PDB entry 5D5T | X-ray diffraction, 2.40 A resolution | chains A and B

[Chain A (and B)]
Name: Uncharacterized protein MJ0489
Organism: Methanocaldococcus jannaschii
Notes: fragment: Rossmann-like domain, residues 2-268; chain B of this document is another copy of the same molecule, construct and numbering; everything in this record applies to it too
UniProt: Q57913 (Y489_METJA); numbering as in UniProt (aligned over 2-268)
Chain sequence (268 residues; numbered 1 to 268; the number before each row is that of its first residue):
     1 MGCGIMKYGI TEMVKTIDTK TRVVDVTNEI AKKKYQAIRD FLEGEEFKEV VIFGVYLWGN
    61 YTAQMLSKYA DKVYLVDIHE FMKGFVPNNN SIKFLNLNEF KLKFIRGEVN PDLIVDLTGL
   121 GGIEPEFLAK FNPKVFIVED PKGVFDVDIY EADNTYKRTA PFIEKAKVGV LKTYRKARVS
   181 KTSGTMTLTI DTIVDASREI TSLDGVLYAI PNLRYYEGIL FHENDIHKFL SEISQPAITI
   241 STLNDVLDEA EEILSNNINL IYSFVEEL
Not modelled in the structure: 1-12, 80-91
Modified / non-standard residues: Mse1, Mse6, Mse82 (selenomethionine); Mse13, Mse65, Mse186 (selenomethionine; parent Met)
Construct notes: initiating methionine (1)

[Chain A / chain B interface]
Contacting residue pairs (76):
  Mse13(A) - Gly121(B)
  Mse13(A) - Ala152(B)  hydrophobic
  Thr16(A) - Tyr215(B)
  Leu120(A) - Val14(B)  hydrophobic
  Gly121(A) - Mse13(B)
  Asp146(A) - Leu203(B)
  Asp146(A) - Asp204(B)
  Asp146(A) - Gly205(B)  hydrogen bond (side chain-backbone)
  Val147(A) - Asp204(B)
  Asp148(A) - Asp204(B)
  Asp148(A) - Gly205(B)
  Asp148(A) - Leu243(B)
  Asp148(A) - Asn244(B)  hydrogen bond
  Ile149(A) - Val206(B)
  Ile149(A) - Leu243(B)  hydrophobic
  Ala152(A) - Mse13(B)  hydrophobic
  Ala152(A) - Leu243(B)  hydrophobic
  Lys181(A) - Thr201(B)  hydrogen bond (side chain-backbone)
  Lys181(A) - Leu203(B)  hydrogen bond (side chain-backbone)
  Lys181(A) - Val206(B)  hydrogen bond (side chain-backbone)
  Lys181(A) - Leu207(B)
  Thr182(A) - Leu207(B)
  Mse186(A) - Tyr208(B)  hydrophobic
  Mse186(A) - Ile210(B)  hydrophobic
  Thr187(A) - Leu207(B)
  Thr187(A) - Tyr208(B)
  Ile190(A) - Arg198(B)
  Ile190(A) - Tyr208(B)  hydrophobic
  Ile190(A) - Ile210(B)  hydrophobic
  Asp191(A) - Arg198(B)  salt bridge
  Val194(A) - Val194(B)  hydrophobic
  Val194(A) - Arg198(B)
  Arg198(A) - Ile190(B)
  Arg198(A) - Asp191(B)  salt bridge
  Arg198(A) - Val194(B)
  Thr201(A) - Lys181(B)  hydrogen bond (backbone-side chain)
  Leu203(A) - Asp146(B)
  Leu203(A) - Lys181(B)  hydrogen bond (backbone-side chain)
  Asp204(A) - Asp146(B)
  Asp204(A) - Val147(B)
  Asp204(A) - Asp148(B)
  Gly205(A) - Asp146(B)  hydrogen bond (backbone-side chain)
  Gly205(A) - Asp148(B)
  Val206(A) - Ile149(B)
  Val206(A) - Lys181(B)  hydrogen bond (backbone-side chain)
  Leu207(A) - Lys181(B)
  Leu207(A) - Thr182(B)
  Leu207(A) - Thr187(B)
  Tyr208(A) - Mse186(B)  hydrophobic
  Tyr208(A) - Thr187(B)
  Tyr208(A) - Ile190(B)  hydrophobic
  Tyr208(A) - Tyr215(B)
  Ile210(A) - Mse186(B)  hydrophobic
  Ile210(A) - Ile190(B)  hydrophobic
  Ile210(A) - Leu213(B)  hydrophobic
  Ile210(A) - Arg214(B)
  Ile210(A) - Tyr215(B)
  Asn212(A) - Arg214(B)
  Leu213(A) - Ile210(B)  hydrophobic
  Leu213(A) - Asn212(B)
  Leu213(A) - Arg214(B)
  Arg214(A) - Ile210(B)
  Arg214(A) - Asn212(B)
  Arg214(A) - Leu213(B)
  Arg214(A) - Arg214(B)
  Arg214(A) - Glu232(B)  salt bridge
  Arg214(A) - Gln235(B)
  Tyr215(A) - Thr16(B)  hydrogen bond
  Tyr215(A) - Tyr208(B)
  Tyr215(A) - Ile210(B)
  Tyr215(A) - Thr239(B)
  Glu232(A) - Arg214(B)  salt bridge
  Gln235(A) - Arg214(B)  hydrogen bond
  Leu243(A) - Asp148(B)
  Leu243(A) - Ile149(B)  hydrophobic
  Asn244(A) - Asp148(B)  hydrogen bond
Interface residues without a listed pair, chain A (38 interface residues in all): Val14, Ser202, Ala209, Pro211, Thr239
Interface residues without a listed pair, chain B (38 interface residues in all): Leu120, Ser202, Ala209, Pro211

[In short]
Chain A and chain B each contribute 38 residues to their interface, with 12 hydrogen bonds and 4 salt bridges.
Polar pairs include Asp191(A)-Arg198(B), Arg214(A)-Glu232(B) and Asp146(A)-Gly205(B).
Both chains are Uncharacterized protein MJ0489 (Methanocaldococcus jannaschii). Entry 5D5T (SeMet-labelled
HcgC from Methanocaldococcus jannaschii in P1 space group) was determined by X-ray diffraction together with
5D4T and 5D5O from the same study.
